Entry 6VL7 (X-ray diffraction, 2.14 A resolution); this record covers chains B and C of the 4 polymer chains in the assembly.

# Chain B (and C)
Name: Glycine oxidase
Organism: Pseudoalteromonas luteoviolacea DSM 6061
Notes: chain C of this document is another copy of the same molecule, construct and numbering; everything in this record applies to it too
UniProt: A0A161XU12 (A0A161XU12_9GAMM); residue numbers follow UniProt; this construct covers 1-816
Chain sequence (816 residues; each row starts with the number of its first residue):
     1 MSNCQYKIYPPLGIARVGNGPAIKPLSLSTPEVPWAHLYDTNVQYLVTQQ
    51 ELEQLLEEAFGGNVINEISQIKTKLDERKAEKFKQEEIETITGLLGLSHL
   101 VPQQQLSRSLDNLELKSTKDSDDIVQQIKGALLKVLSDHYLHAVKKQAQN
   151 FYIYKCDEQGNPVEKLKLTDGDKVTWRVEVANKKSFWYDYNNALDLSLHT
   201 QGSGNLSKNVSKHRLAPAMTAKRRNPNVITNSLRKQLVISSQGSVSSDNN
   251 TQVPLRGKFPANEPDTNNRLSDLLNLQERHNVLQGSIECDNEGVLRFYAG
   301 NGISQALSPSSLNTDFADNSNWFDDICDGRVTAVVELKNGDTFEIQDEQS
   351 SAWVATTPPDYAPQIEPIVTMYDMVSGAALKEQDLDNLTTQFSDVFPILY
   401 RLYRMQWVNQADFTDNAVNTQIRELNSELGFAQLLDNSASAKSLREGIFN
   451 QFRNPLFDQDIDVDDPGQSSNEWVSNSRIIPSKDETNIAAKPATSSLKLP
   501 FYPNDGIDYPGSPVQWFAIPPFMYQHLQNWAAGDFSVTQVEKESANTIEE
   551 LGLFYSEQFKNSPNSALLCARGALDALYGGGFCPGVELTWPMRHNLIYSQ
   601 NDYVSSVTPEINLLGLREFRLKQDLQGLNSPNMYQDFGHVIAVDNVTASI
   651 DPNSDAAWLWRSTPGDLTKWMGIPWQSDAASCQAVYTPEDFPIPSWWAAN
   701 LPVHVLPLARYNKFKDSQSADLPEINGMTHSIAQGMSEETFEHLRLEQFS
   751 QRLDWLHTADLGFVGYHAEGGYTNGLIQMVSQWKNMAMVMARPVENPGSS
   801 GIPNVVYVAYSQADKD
Disordered / not traced: 1-3, 80-81, 115-122, 158-160, 263-277, 467-469 (chain C: 1-3, 62, 76-82, 114-123, 158-159, 263-277, 466-469)
Sequence notes: engineered mutation Cys583 (His in A0A161XU12)
Modified residues: Trp697 (2-amino-3-(6,7-dioxo-6,7-dihydro-1H-indol-3-yl)-propionic acid; TRQ)
Glycans and other covalent adducts: covalent link Cys682-Trp697
Metal / ion sites: Mg2+: Asp360, Ala362, Ile365, Ala699, Asn700
What the authors report for this chain:
  - mutagenesis - H583C: abolished binding to glycine
  - mutagenesis - H583C: abolished catalytic activity on glycine
  - mutagenesis - F316A (Kd 783 mum), Y766F (Kd 527 mum): decreased binding to glycine
  - mutagenesis - F316Y (8.0 +/- 0.2 s-1), Y766F (8.5 +/- 0.2 s-1): increased catalytic activity
  - mutagenesis - F316A (3.1 +/- 0.2 s-1), H767A: decreased catalytic activity
  - catalytic residues: Asp678 (citing earlier work)

# Chain B / chain C interface
Residue-residue contacts - 128 pairs, chain B then chain C:
  Phe316(B) with His767(C)
  Gln410(B) with Arg710(C); Gln751(C), hydrogen bond
  Phe413(B) with Glu747(C); Gln751(C)
  Thr414(B) with Arg710(C), hydrogen bond (backbone-side chain); Lys713(C), hydrogen bond (backbone-side chain); Gln748(C), hydrogen bond (backbone-side chain); Gln751(C)
  Asp415(B) with Arg710(C), salt bridge; Lys713(C), salt bridge
  Thr420(B) with Met728(C)
  Gln421(B) with Ile732(C)
  Arg423(B) with Leu744(C); Glu747(C), salt bridge
  Glu424(B) with Ile732(C); Gly735(C); Met736(C)
  Ser427(B) with Met736(C); Ser737(C), hydrogen bond (side chain-backbone); Thr740(C)
  Glu428(B) with Gly735(C); Met736(C); Ser737(C)
  Arg478(B) with Asp816(C), salt bridge
  Pro481(B) with Val764(C), hydrophobic; Gly765(C); Tyr766(C), hydrogen bond (backbone-backbone)
  Lys483(B) with Tyr766(C); His767(C); Ala768(C)
  Ile507(B) with Tyr766(C)
  Asp508(B) with Tyr766(C)
  Val685(B) with Gly765(C); Tyr766(C), hydrophobic
  Tyr686(B) with His757(C); Phe763(C), hydrophobic; Val764(C); Gly765(C), hydrogen bond (backbone-backbone)
  Thr687(B) with Val764(C)
  Pro688(B) with Val764(C); Ala813(C)
  Glu689(B) with Ala813(C)
  Asp690(B) with Leu753(C); His757(C); Ala813(C), hydrogen bond (backbone-backbone); Asp814(C), hydrogen bond (side chain-backbone)
  Phe691(B) with Ala709(C), hydrophobic; Arg710(C); Leu753(C), hydrophobic
  Trp696(B) with Tyr766(C), hydrophobic
  Ala709(B) with Phe691(C), hydrophobic
  Arg710(B) with Gln410(C); Thr414(C); Asp415(C), salt bridge; Phe691(C)
  Lys713(B) with Thr414(C); Asp415(C), salt bridge
  Met728(B) with Thr420(C)
  Ile732(B) with Gln421(C); Glu424(C)
  Gly735(B) with Glu424(C); Glu428(C)
  Met736(B) with Glu424(C); Ser427(C)
  Ser737(B) with Ser427(C), hydrogen bond (backbone-side chain); Glu428(C)
  Thr740(B) with Arg423(C); Ser427(C)
  His743(B) with Leu746(C); Ser799(C), hydrogen bond (side chain-backbone); Ser800(C); Gly801(C)
  Leu744(B) with Thr420(C); Arg423(C)
  Leu746(B) with His743(C); Glu747(C)
  Glu747(B) with Phe413(C); Arg423(C), salt bridge; Leu746(C); Ser750(C)
  Gln748(B) with Thr414(C), hydrogen bond (side chain-backbone)
  Ser750(B) with Glu747(C); Ser750(C); Gln751(C), hydrogen bond (backbone-side chain)
  Gln751(B) with Gln410(C), hydrogen bond; Phe413(C); Thr414(C); Ser750(C), hydrogen bond (side chain-backbone)
  Leu753(B) with Asp690(C); Phe691(C), hydrophobic
  His757(B) with Tyr686(C); Asp690(C)
  Phe763(B) with Tyr686(C)
  Val764(B) with Pro481(C), hydrophobic; Tyr686(C); Thr687(C); Pro688(C)
  Gly765(B) with Pro481(C); Tyr686(C), hydrogen bond (backbone-backbone)
  Tyr766(B) with Pro481(C), hydrogen bond (backbone-backbone); Lys483(C); Ile507(C); Asp508(C); Val685(C), hydrophobic
  His767(B) with Phe316(C); Lys483(C); Ser681(C), hydrogen bond; Tyr772(C)
  Ala768(B) with Lys483(C); Tyr772(C)
  Glu769(B) with Gly771(C); Tyr772(C), hydrogen bond (backbone-backbone); Thr773(C), hydrogen bond
  Gly771(B) with Glu769(C); Gly771(C)
  Tyr772(B) with His767(C); Ala768(C); Glu769(C), hydrogen bond (backbone-backbone)
  Thr773(B) with Glu769(C), hydrogen bond
  Ser799(B) with His743(C), hydrogen bond (backbone-side chain)
  Ser800(B) with His743(C), hydrogen bond (backbone-side chain)
  Gly801(B) with His743(C)
  Ala813(B) with Pro688(C); Glu689(C); Asp690(C), hydrogen bond (backbone-backbone)
  Asp814(B) with Asp690(C), hydrogen bond (backbone-side chain)
  Asp816(B) with Phe691(C)
Also at the interface, not in a pair above, chain B (66 interface residues in all): Ser482, Cys583, Ser681, Pro707, Ser731, Phe749, Thr758, Gly770
Also at the interface, not in a pair above, chain C (65 interface residues in all): Arg478, Ser482, Trp696, Pro707, Thr758, Gly770, Asn774, Ser811
Interface features reported in the paper:
  - specific contacts: Tyr766(B)-Phe316(C) (pi stacking)

# Overview
66 residues of chain B and 65 residues of chain C are in contact; the contacts include 26 hydrogen bonds and 7
salt bridges. Polar pairs include Asp415(B)-Arg710(C), Asp415(B)-Lys713(C) and Arg423(B)-Glu747(C). The
authors report pi stacking between Tyr766(B) and Phe316(C). The paper reports the catalytic residue Asp678(B);
F316A and Y766F of chain B reduce binding to glycine; 5 substitutions were tested in all.
Both chains are Glycine oxidase (Pseudoalteromonas luteoviolacea DSM 6061). Entry 6VL7 (Crystal structure of
the H583C mutant of GoxA soaked with glycine) was determined by X-ray diffraction together with 6VMF and 6VMW
from the same study.
